Entry 6VGD (X-ray diffraction, 4.20 A resolution (low resolution: residue-level contacts below are approximate; hydrogen-bond / salt-bridge calls are withheld)); this record covers chains B and D of the 5 polymer chains in the assembly.

Chain B:
Molecule: 16-nt DNA strand
Sequence (16 nucleotides; numbered 1 to 16; the number before each row is that of its first residue):
     1 CAGAGGATGT GGCTTC

Chain D:
Name: Runt-related transcription factor 2
From: Homo sapiens
Notes: fragment: DNA binding domain
UniProtKB: Q13950 (RUNX2_HUMAN); residues 111-287 here = UniProt positions 111-287
Amino-acid sequence (177 residues; row label = number of the first residue in the row):
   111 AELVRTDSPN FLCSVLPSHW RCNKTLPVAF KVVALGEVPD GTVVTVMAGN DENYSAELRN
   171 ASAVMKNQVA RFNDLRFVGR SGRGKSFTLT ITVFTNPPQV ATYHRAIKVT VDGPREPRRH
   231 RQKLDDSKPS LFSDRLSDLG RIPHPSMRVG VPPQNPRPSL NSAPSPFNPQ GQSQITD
Not modelled in the structure: 228-287
Swiss-Prot annotation at these positions:
  - region: Phe242 to Arg258 (Required for interaction with FOXO1)
  - modified residue: Arg267 (Asymmetric dimethylarginine)
  - cross-link: Lys238 (Glycyl lysine isopeptide (Lys-Gly) (interchain with G-Cter in SUMO2))
  - natural variant: Leu113 (L113R: In CLCD1), Ser118 (S118N: In CLCD1; S118R: In CLCD1), Phe121 (F121C: In CLCD1), Cys123 (C123R: In CLCD1), Arg131 (R131C: In CLCD1; R131G: In CLCD1; R131S: In CLCD1), Asn133 (deletion: In CLCD1), Leu136 (L136P: In CLCD1), Val156 (V156D: In CLCD1; V156G: In CLCD1), Arg169 (R169P: In CLCD1; R169Q: In CLCD1), Met175 (M175K: In CLCD1; M175R: In CLCD1; M175V: In CLCD1), Arg186 (R186T: In CLCD1), Phe187 (F187S: In CLCD1), 16 further natural variant entries in UniProt

Chain B / chain D interface:
Pairs across the interface (10; chain B residue first):
  DA7(B) - Thr135(D)
  DA7(B) - Arg186(D)
  DT8(B) - Lys134(D)
  DT8(B) - Thr135(D)
  DG9(B) - Arg131(D)
  DG9(B) - Lys134(D)
  DT10(B) - Arg131(D)
  DT10(B) - Arg225(D)
  DT15(B) - Arg193(D)
  DC16(B) - Arg193(D)
Other interface residues (no listed pair), chain B (9 interface residues in all): DG6, DG11, DG12
Other interface residues (no listed pair), chain D (7 interface residues in all): Asp222

Overview:
9 residues of chain B and 7 residues of chain D are in contact.
Here chain B is a 16-nt DNA strand and chain D is Runt-related transcription factor 2 (Homo sapiens). Entry
6VGD (Crystal structure of the DNA binding domain (DBD) of human FLI1 and the complex of the ...) was
determined by X-ray diffraction together with 6VG2, 6VG8, 6VGE and 6VGG from the same study.
